PDB entry 4Y70 | X-ray diffraction, 2.40 A resolution | chains H and Z of the 32 polymer chains in the assembly

# Chain H
Name: Proteasome subunit beta type-2
Source organism: Saccharomyces cerevisiae
Notes: EC 3.4.25.1
UniProtKB: P25043 (PSB2_YEAST); residues 1-232 here correspond to UniProt positions 30-261 (UniProt number = residue number + 29)
Chain sequence (232 residues; row label = number of the first residue in the row):
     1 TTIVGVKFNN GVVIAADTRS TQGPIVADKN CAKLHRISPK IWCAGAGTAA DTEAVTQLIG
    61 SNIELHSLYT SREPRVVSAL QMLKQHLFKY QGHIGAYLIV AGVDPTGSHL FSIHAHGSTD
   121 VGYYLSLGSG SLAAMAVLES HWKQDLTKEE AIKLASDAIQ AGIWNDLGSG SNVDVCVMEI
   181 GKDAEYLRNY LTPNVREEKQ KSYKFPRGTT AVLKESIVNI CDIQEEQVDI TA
Not modelled in the structure: 223-232
Metal / ion sites: Mg2+ near Q91 (its only coordinating residue here)
Curated features (UniProtKB/Swiss-Prot):
  - active site: T1 (Nucleophile)

# Chain Z
Name: Proteasome subunit beta type-6
Source organism: Saccharomyces cerevisiae
Notes: EC 3.4.25.1
UniProtKB: P23724 (PSB6_YEAST); residues 1-222 here correspond to UniProt positions 20-241 (UniProt number = residue number + 19)
Chain sequence (222 residues; numbered 1 to 222; the number before each row is that of its first residue):
     1 QFNPYGDNGG TILGIAGEDF AVLAGDTRNI TDYSINSRYE PKVFDCGDNI VMSANGFAAD
    61 GDALVKRFKN SVKWYHFDHN DKKLSINSAA RNIQHLLYGK RFFPYYVHTI IAGLDEDGKG
   121 AVYSFDPVGS YEREQCRAGG AAASLIMPFL DNQVNFKNQY EPGTNGKVKK PLKYLSVEEV
   181 IKLVRDSFTS ATERHIQVGD GLEILIVTKD GVRKEFYELK RD
Metal / ion sites: Mg2+: T192, H195, V198

# Interface between chain H and chain Z
Contacting residue pairs (56; chain H residue first):
  R19(H) with I196(Z); D222(Z), salt bridge
  T21(H) with I196(Z)
  G23(H) with Y33(Z)
  P24(H) with H195(Z); I196(Z), hydrogen bond (backbone-backbone)
  I25(H) with R194(Z); H195(Z)
  V26(H) with E193(Z); R194(Z), hydrogen bond (backbone-backbone); I196(Z), hydrophobic
  A27(H) with R194(Z), hydrogen bond (backbone-side chain)
  K29(H) with E193(Z), salt bridge; R194(Z)
  I163(H) with D222(Z)
  W164(H) with I35(Z); R38(Z), hydrogen bond (backbone-side chain); R221(Z)
  N165(H) with Y33(Z); R38(Z)
  D166(H) with Y33(Z)
  L167(H) with I30(Z), hydrophobic; D32(Z); Y33(Z), hydrogen bond (backbone-backbone); I35(Z), hydrophobic; I196(Z)
  G168(H) with Y33(Z)
  S169(H) with D222(Z)
  G170(H) with D222(Z)
  S171(H) with D222(Z), hydrogen bond (backbone-side chain)
  N194(H) with K220(Z), hydrogen bond (backbone-side chain); D222(Z)
  R196(H) with T189(Z), hydrogen bond; S190(Z), hydrogen bond; E193(Z)
  E197(H) with R185(Z), salt bridge
  K199(H) with D186(Z)
  Q200(H) with K182(Z); R185(Z), hydrogen bond; D186(Z), hydrogen bond (backbone-side chain)
  K201(H) with E179(Z); D186(Z)
  Y203(H) with F149(Z); Q153(Z); L183(Z); D186(Z), hydrogen bond
  F205(H) with N152(Z); Q153(Z); Q159(Z)
  R207(H) with P162(Z)
  G208(H) with P162(Z)
  T209(H) with N158(Z); Q159(Z); Y160(Z), hydrogen bond (backbone-backbone)
  A211(H) with Y160(Z), hydrophobic; G166(Z)
Interface residues without a listed pair, chain H (32 interface residues in all): D28, S129, P206
Interface residues without a listed pair, chain Z (33 interface residues in all): R28, S34, L145, E161, G163, E218

# Summary
32 residues of chain H and 33 residues of chain Z are in contact; the contacts include 13 hydrogen bonds and 3
salt bridges. Polar pairs include R19(H)-D222(Z), K29(H)-E193(Z) and E197(H)-R185(Z). UniProt lists
active-site residue T1(H) on chain H.
Here chain H is Proteasome subunit beta type-2 and chain Z is Proteasome subunit beta type-6, both from
Saccharomyces cerevisiae. Entry 4Y70 (Yeast 20S proteasome in complex with Ac-LAV-ep) was determined by X-ray
diffraction together with 4Y69, 4Y6A, 4Y6V, 4Y6Z, 4Y74, 4Y75 and 34 further entries from the same study.
